Entry 8FUL (X-ray diffraction, 2.29 A resolution); this record covers chains A and F of the 4 polymer chains in the assembly.

Chain A:
Protein: Amidohydrolase
Organism: Rhodococcus wratislaviensis NBRC 100605
Reference sequence: A0A402C2V4 (A0A402C2V4_RHOWR); residues 13-385 here correspond to UniProt positions 1-373 (UniProt number = residue number - 12)
Sequence (392 residues; each row starts with the number of its first residue; numbers below 1 keep their minus sign (Met-6 is residue -6)):
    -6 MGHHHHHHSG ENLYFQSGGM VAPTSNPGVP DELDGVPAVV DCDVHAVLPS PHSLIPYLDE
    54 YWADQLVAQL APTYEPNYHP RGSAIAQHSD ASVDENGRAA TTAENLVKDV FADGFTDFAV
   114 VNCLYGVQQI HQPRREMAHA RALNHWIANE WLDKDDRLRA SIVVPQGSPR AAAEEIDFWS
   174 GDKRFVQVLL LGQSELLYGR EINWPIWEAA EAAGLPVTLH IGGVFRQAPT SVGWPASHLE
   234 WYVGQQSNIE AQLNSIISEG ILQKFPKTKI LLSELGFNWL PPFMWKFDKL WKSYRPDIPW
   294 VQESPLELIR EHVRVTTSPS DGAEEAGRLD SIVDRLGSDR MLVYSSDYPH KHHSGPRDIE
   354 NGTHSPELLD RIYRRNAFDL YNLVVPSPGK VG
Not modelled in the structure: -6 to 28, 379-385
Differences from the reference sequence: expression tag (-6 to 12)
Metal / ion sites: Fe ion: Asp36, His38, His213, Glu267, Asp340

Chain F:
Protein: Amidohydrolase
Organism: Rhodococcus wratislaviensis NBRC 100605
Reference sequence: A0A402C2Q3 (A0A402C2Q3_RHOWR); residues 1-378 here = UniProt positions 1-378
Sequence (378 residues; row label = number of the first residue in the row):
     1 MTIIEHGSLG TLPAPSVTTG IVDADIHPVP QDGALEPYLD DRWKKHIREY GVRTTTGLQF
    61 ISEYPQMYGG AMRADAWPES GYPGSDRELL RTQLLDKHNI QLGVLQCLAP GGQTLNPAGQ
   121 ALNQELAAAL CRATNDWQLE HLVYPDPRMR AAIPVTFETP DYAVAEIERV GADPGVVAVL
   181 GTSKTLEPLG SRKYWPIYEA SVAQNLPIQF HLSQGGGHAN TGTGWTSYHT EYHTGHVQSF
   241 QSQLLSLVLS GTFDRFPTLK VMFVEGNVAH FAPLIQRMDY TWETLRGELP DLQRKPSEYI
   301 RDHIWASTQP IDEPEKPEHL AELLEEFCGD NVVFATDYPH FDFDDPETAF PRSFPVDLRD
   361 KILRGNGMRF FGVTNQAD
Not modelled in the structure: 1-11, 375-378
Modified / non-standard residues: Cys328 (S-hydroxycysteine; CSO)
Metal / ion sites: Fe ion site 1: Asp25, His27, His211, Glu265, Asp337; Fe ion site 2: Glu265, Asp337, His340

How chain A and chain F interact:
Pairs across the interface (53; chain A residue first):
  Gln58(A) - Met67(F)
  Ala61(A) - Met67(F)
  Ala61(A) - Tyr68(F)
  Ala61(A) - Gly69(F)  hydrogen bond (backbone-backbone)
  Gln62(A) - Gln66(F)
  Gln62(A) - Met67(F)
  Leu63(A) - Gly69(F)
  Pro65(A) - Pro65(F)  hydrophobic
  Thr66(A) - Ile61(F)
  Tyr67(A) - Leu58(F)
  Tyr67(A) - Ile61(F)
  Tyr67(A) - Pro65(F)
  Glu68(A) - Leu58(F)
  Glu68(A) - Gln59(F)  hydrogen bond (backbone-backbone)
  Glu68(A) - Phe60(F)
  Pro69(A) - Gly57(F)
  Pro69(A) - Gln59(F)
  Asn70(A) - Arg53(F)
  Asn70(A) - Thr56(F)  hydrogen bond (side chain-backbone)
  Asn70(A) - Gly57(F)  hydrogen bond (backbone-backbone)
  Asn70(A) - Leu58(F)
  Asn70(A) - Gln59(F)
  Tyr71(A) - Gly57(F)
  Pro73(A) - Tyr50(F)  hydrophobic
  Pro73(A) - Gln59(F)
  Arg74(A) - Phe60(F)
  Gly75(A) - Glu49(F)
  Ser76(A) - Glu49(F)  hydrogen bond (backbone-backbone)
  Ser76(A) - Tyr50(F)
  Gln122(A) - Gly57(F)  hydrogen bond (side chain-backbone)
  Gln122(A) - Leu58(F)
  His124(A) - Glu63(F)
  His124(A) - Tyr64(F)  hydrogen bond
  His124(A) - Trp225(F)
  His124(A) - Thr226(F)
  His124(A) - Ser227(F)
  Gln125(A) - Ser227(F)  hydrogen bond (backbone-backbone)
  Gln125(A) - Tyr228(F)
  Pro126(A) - Ser227(F)
  Pro126(A) - Tyr228(F)
  Arg127(A) - Tyr228(F)
  Arg128(A) - Met67(F)
  Phe218(A) - Thr56(F)
  Phe218(A) - Gly57(F)
  Arg219(A) - Trp225(F)  hydrogen bond (backbone-side chain)
  Trp227(A) - Thr55(F)
  Trp227(A) - Gly217(F)  hydrogen bond (side chain-backbone)
  Pro228(A) - Leu122(F)
  Ala229(A) - Leu122(F)
  Ala229(A) - Asn123(F)
  Ser230(A) - Arg53(F)
  His231(A) - Arg53(F)
  Trp234(A) - Arg53(F)
Other interface residues (no listed pair), chain F (27 interface residues in all): Arg48, Gly70, Trp77

Summary:
The interface between chain A and chain F involves 29 residues on one side and 27 on the other, with 10
hydrogen bonds. Among the polar pairs are Asn70(A)-Thr56(F), Gln122(A)-Gly57(F) and His124(A)-Tyr64(F).
Asp36(A), His38(A), His213(A), Glu267(A) and Asp340(A) coordinate a Fe ion ion.
Chain A is Amidohydrolase and chain F is Amidohydrolase, both from Rhodococcus wratislaviensis NBRC 100605;
the structure, Heterologous AibH1H2 purified from Lysogeny broth, was determined by X-ray diffraction,
deposited together with 8FUM, 8FUN and 8FUO.
